Entry 8ODT (electron microscopy, 4.20 A resolution (low resolution: residue-level contacts below are approximate; hydrogen-bond / salt-bridge calls are withheld)); this record covers chains B and C of the 7 polymer chains in the assembly.

== Chain B (and C) ==
Name: Tol-Pal system protein TolQ
Organism: Escherichia coli K-12
Notes: chain C of this document is another copy of the same molecule, construct and numbering; everything in this record applies to it too
Reference sequence: P0ABU9 (TOLQ_ECOLI); numbering as in UniProt (aligned over 2-230)
Chain sequence (230 residues; row label = number of the first residue in the row):
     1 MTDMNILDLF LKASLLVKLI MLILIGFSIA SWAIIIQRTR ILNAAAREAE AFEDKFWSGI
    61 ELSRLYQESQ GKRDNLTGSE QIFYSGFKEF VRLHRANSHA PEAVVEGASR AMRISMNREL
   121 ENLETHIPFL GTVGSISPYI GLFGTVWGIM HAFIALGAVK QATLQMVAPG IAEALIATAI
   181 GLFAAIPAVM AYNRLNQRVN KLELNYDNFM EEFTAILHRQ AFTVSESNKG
Differences from the reference sequence: initiating methionine (1)

== How chain B and chain C interact ==
Residue-residue contacts (18; chain B residue first):
  A103(B) with R219(C)
  R110(B) with E212(C)
  T132(B) with M190(C)
  I136(B) with I186(C)
  Y139(B) with I186(C)
  V146(B) with A179(C)
  M150(B) with I6(C); L9(C)
  H151(B) with M4(C)
  F153(B) with A168(C); I171(C)
  I154(B) with M4(C); N5(C)
  A155(B) with M4(C)
  K160(B) with Q165(C)
  Q161(B) with Q165(C)
  A162(B) with L164(C); Q165(C)
Interface residues without a listed pair, chain B (18 interface residues in all): E106, L142, W147, L156
Interface residues without a listed pair, chain C (18 interface residues in all): W57, A172, I176, L182, R194

== Overview ==
The chain B/chain C interface involves 18 residues from each chain.
Both chains are Tol-Pal system protein TolQ (Escherichia coli K-12). Entry 8ODT (Structure of TolQR complex
from E.coli) was determined by electron microscopy.
